Entry 9MEW (electron microscopy, 3.80 A resolution); this record covers chains B and H of the 15 polymer chains in the assembly.

== Chain B ==
Protein: Junv GP1
Source organism: Mammarenavirus juninense
UniProt: P26313 (GLYC_JUNIN); numbering as in UniProt (aligned over 59-251)
Chain sequence (193 residues; row label = number of the first residue in the row):
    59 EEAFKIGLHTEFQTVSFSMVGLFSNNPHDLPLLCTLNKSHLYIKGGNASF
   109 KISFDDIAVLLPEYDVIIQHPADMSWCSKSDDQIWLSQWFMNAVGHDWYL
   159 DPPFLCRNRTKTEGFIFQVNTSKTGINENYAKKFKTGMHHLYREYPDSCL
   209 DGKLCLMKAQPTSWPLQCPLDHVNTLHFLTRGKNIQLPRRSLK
Not modelled in the structure: 59-60, 248-251
Disulfides: Cys92-Cys226, Cys135-Cys164, Cys207-Cys213
Covalently attached groups: N-acetylglucosamine (NAG) linked to Asn95, Asn166; glycan linked to Asn178
Curated features (UniProtKB/Swiss-Prot):
  - region: Leu250, Lys251 (Fusion)
  - site: Lys251 (Cleavage)
  - glycosylation (N-linked (GlcNAc...) asparagine): Asn95, Asn105, Asn166, Asn178
What the authors report for this chain:
  - post-translational modification sites: Asn95, Asn166, Asn178

== Chain H ==
Protein: Junv GP2
Source organism: Mammarenavirus juninense
UniProt: P26313 (GLYC_JUNIN); numbering as in UniProt (aligned over 252-485)
Chain sequence (234 residues; row label = number of the first residue in the row):
   252 AFFSWSLTDSSGKDTPGGYCLEEWMLVAAKMKCFGNTAVAKCNLNHDSEF
   302 CDMLRLFDYNKNAIKTLNDETKKQVNLMGQTINALISDNLLMKNKIRELM
   352 SVPYCNYTKFWYVNHTLSGQHSLPRCWLIKNNSYLNISDFRNDWILESDF
   402 LISEMLSKEYSDRQGKTPLTLVDICFWSTVFFTASLFLHLVGIPTHRHIR
   452 GEACPLPHRLNSLGGCRCGKYPNLKKPTVWRRGH
Not modelled in the structure: 259-267
Disulfides: Cys271-Cys284, Cys293-Cys302, Cys356-Cys377
Covalently attached groups: N-acetylglucosamine (NAG) linked to Asn357, Asn365, Asn382, Asn387
Curated features (UniProtKB/Swiss-Prot):
  - binding site (Zn(2+)): His447, His449, Cys455, His459, Cys467, Cys469, His485
  - glycosylation (N-linked (GlcNAc...) asparagine): Asn357, Asn365, Asn382, Asn387
  - mutagenesis: Lys476 to Lys477 (Induces transport to the cell surface in the absence of SSP. No effect on SSP binding), Arg482 to Arg483 (Induces transport to the cell surface in the absence of SSP. No effect on SSP binding)
What the authors report for this chain:
  - post-translational modification sites: Asn357, Asn365, Asn382, Asn387

== Chain B / chain H interface ==
Residue-residue contacts (5; chain B residue first):
  Lys190(B) with Asn327(H)
  Thr194(B) with Val326(H); Asn327(H), hydrogen bond (side chain-backbone)
  His198(B) with Met329(H)
  Arg239(B) with Met329(H)
Interface residues without a listed pair, chain B (7 interface residues in all): Lys191, Lys193, His197
Interface residues without a listed pair, chain H (6 interface residues in all): Lys324, Gln325, Gln331

== Overview ==
Chain B and chain H form an interface of 7 and 6 residues respectively; the contacts include 1 hydrogen bond.
Its one hydrogen-bonded contact is Thr194(B)-Asn327(H). Covalently linked N-acetylglucosamine: at Asn95(B) and
Asn166(B). Covalently linked N-acetylglucosamine: at Asn357(H), Asn365(H), Asn382(H) and Asn387(H). The paper
reports modification sites Asn95(B), Asn166(B) and Asn357(H) among others.
Here chain B is Junv GP1 and chain H is Junv GP2, both from Mammarenavirus juninense. Entry 9MEW (JUNV GP1,
GP2, SSP and CR1-28 Fab complex in a pseudotyped virus membrane) was determined by electron microscopy.
